PDB entry 4GK4 | X-ray diffraction, 2.10 A resolution | chain A

# Chain A
Name: EPH receptor A3
From: Homo sapiens
Notes: EC 2.7.10.1; fragment: Kinase domain
UniProt: Q6P4R6 (Q6P4R6_HUMAN); residues 606-947 here = UniProt positions 606-947
Chain sequence (361 residues; each row starts with the number of its first residue):
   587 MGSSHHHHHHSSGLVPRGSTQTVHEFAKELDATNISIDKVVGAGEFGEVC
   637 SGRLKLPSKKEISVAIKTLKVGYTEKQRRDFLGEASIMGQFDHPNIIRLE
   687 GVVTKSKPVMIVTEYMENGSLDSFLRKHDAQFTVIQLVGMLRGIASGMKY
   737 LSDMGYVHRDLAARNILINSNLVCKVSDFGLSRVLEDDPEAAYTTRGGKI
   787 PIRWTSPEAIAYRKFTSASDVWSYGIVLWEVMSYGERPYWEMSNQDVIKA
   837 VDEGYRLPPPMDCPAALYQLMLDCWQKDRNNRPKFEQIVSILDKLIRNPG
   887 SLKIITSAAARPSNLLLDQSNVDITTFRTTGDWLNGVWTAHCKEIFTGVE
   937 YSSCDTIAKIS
Disordered / not traced: 587-608, 772-784, 893-899, 904-947
Construct notes: expression tag (587-605)
Ligand contacts: L90 (8-butyl-1-methyl-7-(5-methyl-1H-indazol-4-yl)-1H-imidazo[2,1-f]purine-2,4(3H,8H)-dione): Val627, Val635, Ala651, Ile652, Lys653, Glu670, Met674, Ile683, Ile697, Thr699, Glu700, Tyr701, Met702, Glu703, Gly705, Leu753, Ser763, Asp764
What the authors report for this chain:
  - binding site for L90: Glu670, Met702, Asp764

# In short
Chain A binds compound L90. The paper reports a binding site for L90 at Glu670, Met702 and Asp764.
Chain A is EPH receptor A3 (Homo sapiens); the structure, Human EphA3 Kinase domain in complex with ligand 90,
was determined by X-ray diffraction (same publication as 4GK2 and 4GK3).
